Entry 3IWD (X-ray diffraction, 1.90 A resolution); this record covers chains B and A of the 4 polymer chains in the assembly.

== Chain B ==
Molecule: S-adenosylmethionine decarboxylase
Organism: Thermotoga maritima
Notes: EC 4.1.1.50
UniProtKB: Q9WZC3 (SPEH_THEMA); numbering as in UniProt (aligned over 1-62)
Sequence (62 residues; numbered 1 to 62; the number before each row is that of its first residue):
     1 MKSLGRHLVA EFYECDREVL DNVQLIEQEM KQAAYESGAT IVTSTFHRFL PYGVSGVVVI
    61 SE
Not modelled in the structure: 1
Ligand contacts: M2T (5'-deoxy-5'-(dimethyl-lambda~4~-sulfanyl)adenosine): Phe49, Leu50, Tyr52, Gly53, Val54, Ser55
Swiss-Prot annotation at these positions:
  - site: Glu62 (Cleavage (non-hydrolytic))
  - mutagenesis: Ser55 (S55A: Cleaves more rapidly than the wild-type)

== Chain A ==
Molecule: S-adenosylmethionine decarboxylase
Organism: Thermotoga maritima
Notes: EC 4.1.1.50
UniProtKB: Q9WZC3 (SPEH_THEMA); residues 64-130 here = UniProt positions 64-130
Sequence (68 residues; row label = number of the first residue in the row):
    63 XHLTIHTWPE YGYAAIDLFT CGEDVDPWKA FEHLKKALKA KRVHVVEHER GRYDEIGIPE
   123 DSPHKAAV
Not modelled in the structure: 119-130
Sequence notes: insertion (63)
Modified positions: PYR (pyruvic acid) at position 63
Ligand contacts: M2T (5'-deoxy-5'-(dimethyl-lambda~4~-sulfanyl)adenosine): His68, Thr69, Trp70, Pro71, Glu72
Swiss-Prot annotation at these positions:
  - active site: His68 (Proton acceptor), Cys83 (Proton donor)
  - mutagenesis: His68 (H68A: Cleaves much more slowly than the wild-type, but the addition of hydroxylamine which is known to cleave ester bonds leads to the cleavage of this mutant), Cys83 (C83A: Cleaves more rapidly than the wild-type)

== Chain B / chain A interface ==
Pairs across the interface (135; chain B residue first):
  Lys2(B) with Arg114(A); Tyr115(A), hydrogen bond (backbone-backbone)
  Ser3(B) with Glu111(A); Arg112(A); Gly113(A); Arg114(A); Tyr115(A)
  Leu4(B) with Cys83(A); Gly84(A), hydrogen bond (backbone-backbone); Arg112(A), hydrogen bond (backbone-backbone); Gly113(A), hydrogen bond (backbone-backbone); Tyr115(A); Ile118(A), hydrophobic
  Gly5(B) with Thr82(A); Glu111(A); Arg112(A), hydrogen bond (backbone-backbone)
  Arg6(B) with Leu80(A); Phe81(A); Thr82(A), hydrogen bond (backbone-backbone); Gly84(A), hydrogen bond (side chain-backbone); Glu85(A), salt bridge; Val87(A), hydrogen bond (side chain-backbone); Asp88(A); Pro89(A); Glu109(A); His110(A)
  His7(B) with Asp79(A), salt bridge; Leu80(A); Phe81(A); Val108(A); Glu109(A); His110(A), hydrogen bond (backbone-backbone); Arg112(A), hydrogen bond
  Leu8(B) with Ile78(A); Asp79(A); Leu80(A), hydrogen bond (backbone-backbone); Pro89(A); Trp90(A), hydrophobic; Val107(A), hydrophobic; Val108(A); Glu109(A)
  Val9(B) with Ile78(A); Asp79(A); His106(A); Val107(A); Val108(A), hydrogen bond (backbone-backbone); His110(A)
  Ala10(B) with Ala76(A); Ala77(A); Ile78(A), hydrogen bond (backbone-backbone); His106(A); Val107(A), hydrophobic
  Glu11(B) with Tyr75(A), hydrogen bond; Ala76(A); Arg104(A); Val105(A); His106(A), hydrogen bond (backbone-backbone)
  Phe12(B) with Gly74(A); Tyr75(A); Ala76(A), hydrogen bond (backbone-backbone); Ile78(A), hydrophobic; Phe93(A), hydrophobic; Leu96(A); Lys97(A); Leu100(A), hydrophobic; Ala102(A), hydrophobic; Arg104(A); Val105(A), hydrophobic
  Tyr13(B) with Gly74(A); Ala102(A); Lys103(A), hydrogen bond (backbone-backbone); Arg104(A), hydrogen bond (backbone-backbone)
  Glu14(B) with Gly74(A), hydrogen bond (backbone-backbone); Lys101(A); Lys103(A), salt bridge; Arg104(A), salt bridge
  Cys15(B) with Gly74(A), hydrogen bond (backbone-backbone); Leu100(A); Ala102(A), hydrophobic
  Asp16(B) with Leu100(A), hydrogen bond (backbone-backbone); Lys101(A)
  Arg17(B) with Pro71(A); Glu72(A), hydrogen bond (side chain-backbone); Tyr73(A); Gly74(A)
  Val19(B) with Ala99(A)
  Leu20(B) with Thr69(A), hydrogen bond (backbone-side chain); Pro71(A); Gly74(A); Tyr75(A); Ala76(A), hydrophobic; Leu100(A), hydrophobic
  Asp21(B) with Pro71(A)
  Ile26(B) with Ile67(A), hydrophobic
  Glu29(B) with His95(A), salt bridge; Leu96(A); Ala99(A)
  Met30(B) with Leu65(A); Thr66(A); Ile67(A), hydrophobic; Leu96(A), hydrophobic
  Gln32(B) with His95(A)
  Ala33(B) with Ala92(A); His95(A); Leu96(A), hydrophobic
  Ala34(B) with Leu65(A), hydrophobic
  Glu36(B) with Lys91(A); His95(A), salt bridge
  Ser37(B) with Asp86(A); Val87(A); Asp88(A), hydrogen bond (backbone-backbone); Lys91(A)
  Ala39(B) with Val87(A), hydrophobic
  Phe46(B) with Ile67(A), hydrophobic
  Tyr52(B) with Glu72(A)
  Gly53(B) with Thr69(A); Pro71(A)
  Val54(B) with Ile67(A); His68(A); Thr69(A), hydrogen bond (backbone-backbone)
  Ser55(B) with Ile67(A); His68(A), hydrogen bond
  Gly56(B) with Thr66(A); Ile67(A), hydrogen bond (backbone-backbone)
  Val57(B) with Leu65(A); Thr66(A)
  Val58(B) with His64(A); Leu65(A), hydrogen bond (backbone-backbone)
  Val59(B) with PYR_63(A)
  Ile60(B) with PYR_63(A), hydrogen bond (backbone-backbone); His64(A); Leu65(A), hydrophobic; Phe81(A); Thr82(A)
  Glu62(B) with Val87(A)
Also at the interface, not in a pair above, chain B (40 interface residues in all): Gly38
Also at the interface, not in a pair above, chain A (52 interface residues in all): Trp70

== Summary ==
Chain B and chain A form an interface of 40 and 52 residues respectively; the contacts include 29 hydrogen
bonds and 6 salt bridges. Polar pairs include Arg6(B)-Glu85(A), His7(B)-Asp79(A) and Glu14(B)-Lys103(A).
Compound M2T is bound between chain B and chain A.
Here chain B is S-adenosylmethionine decarboxylase and chain A is S-adenosylmethionine decarboxylase, both
from Thermotoga maritima. Entry 3IWD (T. maritima AdoMetDC complex with 5'-Deoxy-5'-dimethyl thioadenosine)
was determined by X-ray diffraction, deposited together with 3IWB and 3IWC.
